PDB entry 2O94 | X-ray diffraction, 3.00 A resolution | chains A and B of the 4 polymer chains in the assembly

# Chain A (and B)
Molecule: Histone deacetylase 4
Source organism: Homo sapiens
Notes: fragment: N-terminal glutamine-rich domain, residues 62-129; chain B of this document is another copy of the same molecule, construct and numbering; everything in this record applies to it too
UniProtKB: P56524 (HDAC4_HUMAN); residues 62-153 here = UniProt positions 62-153
Amino-acid sequence (112 residues; row label = number of the first residue in the row):
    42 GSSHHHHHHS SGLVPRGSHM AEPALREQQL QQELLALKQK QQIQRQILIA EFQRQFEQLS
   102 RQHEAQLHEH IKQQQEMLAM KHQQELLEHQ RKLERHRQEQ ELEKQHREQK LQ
Not modelled in the structure: 42-61, 130-153
Sequence notes: cloning artifact (42-44, 51-61); expression tag (45-50); engineered mutation Phe97 (His in P56524)
From the paper describing this entry:
  - mutagenesis - F93D: unchanged stability
  - mutagenesis - F93D: decreased signaling

# Chain A / chain B interface
Residue-residue contacts (16; chain A residue first):
  Phe93(A) with Phe93(B), hydrophobic
  Phe97(A) with Phe97(B), hydrophobic
  Leu108(A) with Leu108(B), hydrophobic; His109(B)
  His111(A) with Ile112(B)
  Ile112(A) with His111(B); Ile112(B), hydrophobic; Gln115(B)
  Gln115(A) with Ile112(B)
  Gln116(A) with Leu119(B)
  Leu119(A) with Gln116(B)
  His123(A) with His123(B), hydrogen bond (side chain-backbone); Gln124(B); Leu127(B)
  Leu127(A) with His123(B); Leu127(B), hydrophobic
Other interface residues (no listed pair), chain A (13 interface residues in all): His109, Gln124, Glu126
Other interface residues (no listed pair), chain B (13 interface residues in all): Glu126

# In short
The chain A/chain B interface involves 13 residues from each chain, with 1 hydrogen bond. The hydrogen-bonded
pair is His123(A)-His123(B). The paper reports that F93D of chain A reduces signaling; F93D of chain A leaves
stability unchanged.
Chain A and chain B are both Histone deacetylase 4 (Homo sapiens); the structure, The 97H/F mutant Structure
of a glutamine-rich domain from histone deacetylase 4, was determined by X-ray diffraction together with 2H8N
from the same study.
